1AVG - chains H and I of the 3 polymer chains in the assembly; structure by X-ray diffraction, 2.60 A resolution.

== Chain H ==
Molecule: Thrombin
Source organism: Bos taurus
Notes: EC 3.4.21.5
UniProt: P00735 (THRB_BOVIN); the construct lacks a stretch of the UniProt sequence and is renumbered around it, so the offset changes along the chain: 16-36 = UniProt 367-387; 37-60 = UniProt 389-412; 61-77 = UniProt 422-438; 78-97 = UniProt 440-459; 8 more segments
Amino-acid sequence (259 residues; each row starts with the number of its first residue; note: 1 number in that range is skipped by the numbering (no residue carries it; nothing is unmodelled there); a row labelled like 60A-60I holds insertion residues (60A, then the next letters in order)):
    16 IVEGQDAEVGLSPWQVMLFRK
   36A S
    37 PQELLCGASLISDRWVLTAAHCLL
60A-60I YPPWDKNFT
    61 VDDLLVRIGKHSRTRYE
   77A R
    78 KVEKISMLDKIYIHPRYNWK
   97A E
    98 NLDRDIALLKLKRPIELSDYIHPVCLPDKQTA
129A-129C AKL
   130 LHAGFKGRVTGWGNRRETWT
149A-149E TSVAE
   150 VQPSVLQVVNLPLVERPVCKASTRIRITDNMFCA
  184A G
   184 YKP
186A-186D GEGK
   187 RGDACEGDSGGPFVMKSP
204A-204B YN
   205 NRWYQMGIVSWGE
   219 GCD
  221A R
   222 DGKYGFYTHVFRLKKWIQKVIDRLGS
Disulfide bonds: Cys42-Cys58, Cys168-Cys182, Cys191-Cys220
Swiss-Prot annotation at these positions:
  - region: Ala183 to Val200 (High affinity receptor-binding region which is also known as the TP508 peptide)
  - active site (Charge relay system): His57, Asp102, Ser195
  - glycosylation: Asn60G (N-linked (GlcNAc...) asparagine)
Reported in the primary citation:
  - post-translational modification sites: Asn60G

== Chain I ==
Molecule: Triabin
Source organism: Triatoma pallidipennis
UniProt: Q27049 (TRIA_TRIPA); residues 1-142 here correspond to UniProt positions 19-160 (UniProt number = residue number + 18)
Amino-acid sequence (142 residues; row label = number of the first residue in the row):
     1 AEGDDCSIEKAMGDFKPEEFFNGTWYLAHGPGVTSPAVCQKFTTSGSKGF
    51 TQIVEIGYNKFESNVKFQCNQVDNKNGEQYSFKCKSSDNTEFEADFTFIS
   101 VSYDNFALVCRSITFTSQPKEDRYLVFERTKSDTDPDAKEIC
Sequence notes: conflict Arg123 (Asp141 in Q27049), Phe127 (Leu145 in Q27049)
Disulfide bonds: Cys6-Cys110, Cys39-Cys142, Cys69-Cys84
Reported in the primary citation:
  - contacts within the chain: Tyr26-Glu128, His29-Glu55, Gln40-Glu55, Glu55-Arg111, Trp25-Arg129
  - post-translational modification sites: Asn22

== Chain H / chain I interface ==
Contacting residue pairs (21; chain H residue first):
  Lys36(H) - Ile99(I)
  Lys36(H) - Ser100(I)  hydrogen bond (backbone-side chain)
  Ser36A(H) - Met12(I)
  Ser36A(H) - Asp14(I)  hydrogen bond
  Gln38(H) - Ser100(I)  hydrogen bond
  Gln38(H) - Val101(I)
  Gln38(H) - Ser102(I)  hydrogen bond
  Gln38(H) - Phe106(I)
  Arg67(H) - Phe106(I)
  Thr74(H) - Asn105(I)  hydrogen bond (backbone-side chain)
  Tyr76(H) - Phe106(I)  hydrophobic
  Tyr76(H) - Val126(I)  hydrophobic
  Tyr76(H) - Glu128(I)
  Arg77A(H) - Ala28(I)
  Arg77A(H) - Gly30(I)
  Arg77A(H) - Pro31(I)
  Arg77A(H) - Glu128(I)  salt bridge
  Arg77A(H) - Ser132(I)
  Arg77A(H) - Asp135(I)  salt bridge
  Lys78(H) - Pro31(I)
  Met84(H) - Glu9(I)
Also at the interface, not in a pair above, chain H (13 interface residues in all): Phe34, Arg35, Leu65, Ile82
Also at the interface, not in a pair above, chain I (18 interface residues in all): Leu108, Tyr124
The authors on this interface:
  - pairs named by the authors: Tyr76(H)-Phe106(I) (hydrophobic contact), Tyr76(H)-Val126(I) (hydrophobic contact), Arg77A(H)-Asp135(I) (salt bridge), Arg77A(H)-Glu128(I) (salt bridge)
  - interface residues, chain H: Lys36(H), Leu65(H), Thr74(H), Met84(H)
  - interface residues, chain I: Glu9(I), Ile99(I), Phe106(I), Leu108(I), Val126(I)

== In short ==
The interface between chain H and chain I involves 13 residues on one side and 18 on the other; the contacts
include 5 hydrogen bonds and 2 salt bridges. Among the polar pairs are Arg77A(H)-Glu128(I),
Arg77A(H)-Asp135(I) and Ser36A(H)-Asp14(I). The paper describes hydrophobic contacts between Tyr76(H) and
Phe106(I) and Tyr76(H) and Val126(I); salt bridges between Arg77A(H) and Asp135(I) and Arg77A(H) and
Glu128(I). From the paper: interface residues Lys36(H), Leu65(H) and Glu9(I) among others; modification sites
Asn60G(H) and Asn22(I).
Chain H is Thrombin (Bos taurus) and chain I is Triabin (Triatoma pallidipennis); the structure, Thrombin
inhibitor from triatoma pallidipennis, was determined by X-ray diffraction.
